PDB entry 6K4Y | electron microscopy, 3.79 A resolution | chains F and N of the 10 polymer chains in the assembly

== Chain F ==
Protein: RNA polymerase sigma factor RpoD
Organism: Escherichia coli K-12
UniProt: P00579 (RPOD_ECOLI); residue numbers follow UniProt; this construct covers 1-613
Sequence (613 residues; row label = number of the first residue in the row):
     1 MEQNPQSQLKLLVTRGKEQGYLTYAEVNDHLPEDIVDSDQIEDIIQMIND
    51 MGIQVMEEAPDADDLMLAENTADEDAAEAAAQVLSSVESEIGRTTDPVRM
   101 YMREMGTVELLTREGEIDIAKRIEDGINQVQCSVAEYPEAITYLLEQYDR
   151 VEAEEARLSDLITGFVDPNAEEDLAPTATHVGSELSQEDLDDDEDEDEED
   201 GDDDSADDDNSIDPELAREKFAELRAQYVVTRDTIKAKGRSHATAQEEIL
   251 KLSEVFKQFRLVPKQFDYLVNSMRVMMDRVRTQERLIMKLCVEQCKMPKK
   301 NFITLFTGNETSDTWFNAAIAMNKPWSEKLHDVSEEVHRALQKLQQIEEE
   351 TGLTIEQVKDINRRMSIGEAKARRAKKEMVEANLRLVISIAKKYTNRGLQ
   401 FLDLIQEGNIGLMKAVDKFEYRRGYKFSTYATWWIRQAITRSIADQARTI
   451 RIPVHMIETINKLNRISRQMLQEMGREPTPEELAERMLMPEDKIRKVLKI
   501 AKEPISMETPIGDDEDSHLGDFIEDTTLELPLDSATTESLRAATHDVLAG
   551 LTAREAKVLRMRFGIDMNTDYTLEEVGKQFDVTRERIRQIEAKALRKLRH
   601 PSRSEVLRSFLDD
Not modelled in the structure: 1-89, 168-212, 237-242, 532-539, 612-613
Curated features (UniProtKB/Swiss-Prot):
  - DNA-binding region: Leu573 to Ala592 (H-T-H motif)
  - region: Arg584 to Arg599 (Interaction with anti-sigma factors)
  - motif: Asp403 to Gln406 (Interaction with polymerase core subunit RpoC)
  - site: Arg562 (Interaction with anti-sigma factors)
  - mutagenesis: Ala553 (A553D: Disrupts the interaction with Escherichia phage lambda antitermination protein Q), Arg596 (R596D/E: 2-fold reduction in activation of class II Crp-dependent promoters)
From the paper describing this entry:
  - conformationally variable residues (order/disorder transition): Leu532 to Ser539

== Chain N ==
Molecule: 60-nt DNA strand
Sequence (60 nucleotides; row label = number of the first residue in the row):
     2 CGAAAAGAAGCTTTGCTTAATAATCCATATGGTTATAATGGGAGCTGTCA
    52 CGGATGCAGG
Not modelled in the structure: 2

== Interface between chain F and chain N ==
Residue-residue contacts - 44 pairs, chain F then chain N:
  Asp96(F) - DG42(N)  hydrogen bond to the base
  Asp96(F) - DG43(N)  base contact
  Val98(F) - DG42(N)  base contact
  Arg99(F) - DG42(N)  hydrogen bond to the base
  Arg99(F) - DG43(N)  hydrogen bond to the base
  Met102(F) - DG41(N)  base contact
  Leu110(F) - DT40(N)  base contact
  Arg385(F) - DT40(N)  base contact
  Arg385(F) - DG41(N)  hydrogen bond to the base
  Leu386(F) - DT40(N)  base contact
  Ile388(F) - DG41(N)  sugar contact
  Ser389(F) - DT40(N)  sugar contact
  Lys392(F) - DG42(N)  salt bridge to the phosphate
  Phe401(F) - DG42(N)  sugar contact
  Phe419(F) - DA36(N)  base contact
  Glu420(F) - DA36(N)  hydrogen bond to the base
  Arg423(F) - DA36(N)  hydrogen bond to the base
  Tyr425(F) - DA36(N)  sugar contact
  Tyr425(F) - DT37(N)  sugar contact
  Tyr425(F) - DA38(N)  phosphate contact
  Lys426(F) - DA38(N)  hydrogen bond to the phosphate
  Lys426(F) - DA39(N)  salt bridge to the phosphate
  Lys426(F) - DT40(N)  base contact
  Ser428(F) - DA39(N)  hydrogen bond to the phosphate
  Ser428(F) - DT40(N)  base contact
  Thr429(F) - DA36(N)  phosphate contact
  Thr429(F) - DT37(N)  phosphate contact
  Thr429(F) - DA38(N)  hydrogen bond to the phosphate
  Thr429(F) - DA39(N)  base contact
  Tyr430(F) - DA36(N)  base contact
  Thr432(F) - DA39(N)  hydrogen bond to the base
  Trp433(F) - DT35(N)  base contact
  Gln437(F) - DT34(N)  base contact
  Gln437(F) - DT35(N)  base contact
  Arg441(F) - DT31(N)  salt bridge to the phosphate
  Arg451(F) - DA30(N)  salt bridge to the phosphate
  Pro453(F) - DT29(N)  phosphate contact
  Pro453(F) - DA30(N)  phosphate contact
  Val454(F) - DT31(N)  base contact
  His455(F) - DA28(N)  sugar contact
  His455(F) - DT29(N)  salt bridge to the phosphate
  Met456(F) - DT29(N)  phosphate contact
  Lys493(F) - DA28(N)  salt bridge to the phosphate
  Arg603(F) - DG11(N)  sugar contact
Also at the interface, not in a pair above, chain F (34 interface residues in all): Gly106, Ala382, Lys418, Trp434
Also at the interface, not in a pair above, chain N (16 interface residues in all): DC12

== Overview ==
The interface between chain F and chain N involves 34 residues on one side and 16 on the other, with 10
hydrogen bonds and 6 salt bridges. Polar contacts include Asp96(F)-DG42(N), Arg99(F)-DG42(N) and
Arg99(F)-DG43(N). UniProt lists 2 mutagenesis sites on chain F. The paper reports conformational variability
at Leu532(F).
Here chain F is RNA polymerase sigma factor RpoD (Escherichia coli K-12) and chain N is a 60-nt DNA strand.
Entry 6K4Y (CryoEM structure of sigma appropriation complex) was determined by electron microscopy.
